Entry 4Y28 (X-ray diffraction, 2.80 A resolution); this record covers chains A and D of the 16 polymer chains in the assembly.

[Chain A]
Protein: Photosystem I P700 chlorophyll a apoprotein A1
From: Pisum sativum
Notes: EC 1.97.1.12
UniProt: P05310 (PSAA_PEA); numbering as in UniProt (aligned over 1-758)
Sequence (758 residues; each row starts with the number of its first residue):
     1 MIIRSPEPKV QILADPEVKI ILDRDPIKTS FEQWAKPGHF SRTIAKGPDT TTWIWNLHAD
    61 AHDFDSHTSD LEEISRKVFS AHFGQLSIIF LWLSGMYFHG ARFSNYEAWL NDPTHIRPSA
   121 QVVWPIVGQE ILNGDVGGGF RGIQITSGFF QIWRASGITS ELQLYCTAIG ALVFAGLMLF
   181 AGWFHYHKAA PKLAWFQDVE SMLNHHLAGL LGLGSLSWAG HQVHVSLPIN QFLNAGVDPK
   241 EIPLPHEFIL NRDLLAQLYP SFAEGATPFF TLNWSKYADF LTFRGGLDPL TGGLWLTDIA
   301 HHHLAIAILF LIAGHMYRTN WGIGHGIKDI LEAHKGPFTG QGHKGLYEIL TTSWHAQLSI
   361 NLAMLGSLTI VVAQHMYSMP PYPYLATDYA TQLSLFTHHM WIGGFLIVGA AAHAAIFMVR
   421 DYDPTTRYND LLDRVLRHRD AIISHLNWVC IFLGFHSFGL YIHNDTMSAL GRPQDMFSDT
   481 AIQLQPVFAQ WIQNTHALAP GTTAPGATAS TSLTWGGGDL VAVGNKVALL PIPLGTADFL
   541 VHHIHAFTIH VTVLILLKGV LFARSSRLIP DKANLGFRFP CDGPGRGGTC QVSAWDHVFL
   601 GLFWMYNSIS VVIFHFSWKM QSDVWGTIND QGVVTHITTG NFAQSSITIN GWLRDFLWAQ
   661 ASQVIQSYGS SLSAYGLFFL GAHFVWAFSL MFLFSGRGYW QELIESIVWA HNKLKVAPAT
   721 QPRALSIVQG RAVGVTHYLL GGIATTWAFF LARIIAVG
Not modelled in the structure: 1-16
Differences from the reference sequence: engineered mutation Ile-21 (Leu in P05310), Leu-22 (Val in P05310), Arg-117 (Gly in P05310), Gly-220 (Arg in P05310)
UniProt features mapped onto this chain:
  - binding site ([4Fe-4S] cluster): Cys-581, Cys-590
  - binding site (chlorophyll a'): His-683
  - binding site (chlorophyll a): Met-691, Tyr-699
  - binding site (phylloquinone): Trp-700
Ion coordination: chlorophyll a Mg site 1 near Gln-121 (its only coordinating residue here); chlorophyll a Mg site 2 near Gln-129 (its only coordinating residue here); 4Fe-4S cluster Fe: Cys-581 (shared with 1 residue of chain B)
Residues lining bound ligands:
  - beta-carotene (BCR), molecule 1: Ile-88, Leu-91, Trp-92
  - beta-carotene (BCR), molecule 2: Ile-89, Trp-92, Leu-93, Gly-209, Leu-210, Leu-213, Gly-214, Ser-217
  - beta-carotene (BCR), molecule 3: Phe-90, Leu-93, Tyr-97, Thr-167, Gly-170, Ala-171, Phe-174, Leu-213, Leu-216, Ser-217, Phe-270
  - beta-carotene (BCR), molecule 4: Trp-124, Pro-125, Ile-126
  - beta-carotene (BCR), molecule 5: Leu-216, Phe-269, Leu-311, Ile-312, His-315
  - beta-carotene (BCR), molecule 6: Leu-346, Leu-350, Ala-356, Ser-359, Ile-360, Ala-414, Phe-417
  - beta-carotene (BCR), molecule 7: Ser-359, Ala-363, Met-364, Ser-367, Ile-407, Ala-410, Ala-411, Ala-414, Leu-556, Leu-557, Val-560
  - beta-carotene (BCR), molecule 8: Phe-678, Gly-681, Ala-682, Phe-684, Val-685, Leu-740, Ala-744, Trp-747
  - beta-carotene (BCR), molecule 9: Trp-700, Ile-704, Ile-707
  - chlorophyll a isomer (CL0): Phe-458, Tyr-461, Ile-544, Phe-547, Thr-548, Tyr-606, Asn-607, Ser-610, Val-611, Phe-614, Ile-649, Trp-652, Leu-653, Leu-657, Ala-661, Ile-665, Phe-679, His-683, Trp-686, Tyr-738, Gly-742, Thr-745, Thr-746, Phe-749
  - chlorophyll a (CLA), molecule 1: Lys-19, Ile-20, Ile-21, Trp-195, Asp-198, Ser-201, His-205, Thr-319, Asn-320, Trp-321
  - chlorophyll a (CLA), molecule 2: Ile-21, Asp-23, Phe-79, Phe-83, Leu-177, Met-178, Phe-180, Ala-181, Phe-184, His-185, Ala-189, Trp-195
  - chlorophyll a (CLA), molecule 3: Thr-29, Ser-30, Phe-31, Gln-33, Trp-34, His-39, Lys-77, Ser-80, Gly-84, Ile-88, Leu-179, Gly-182, Trp-183, Tyr-186, His-187
  - chlorophyll a (CLA), molecule 4: Trp-34, His-39, Phe-40, Leu-57, His-58, Ala-61, His-62, Phe-64, Ala-81, Gly-84, Gln-85, Ile-88
  - chlorophyll a (CLA), molecule 5: Pro-37, Gly-38, Trp-53, Ile-54, Leu-57, His-58
  - chlorophyll a (CLA), molecule 6: Thr-51, Ile-54, Trp-55, Ile-704, Ile-707, Val-708, His-711, Val-716, Pro-718, Pro-722, Arg-723
  - chlorophyll a (CLA), molecule 7: Trp-55, Phe-684, Val-685, Phe-688, Phe-692, Leu-725, Gln-729, Ala-732, Val-733, Thr-736, His-737, Leu-740
  - chlorophyll a (CLA), molecule 8: His-58, Ala-59, Asp-60, Ala-61, His-62, Asp-63, His-355, Leu-358, Leu-362, Phe-405, Leu-406, Val-408, Gly-409, Ala-412, His-413, Ile-416, Arg-420, Phe-577, Arg-578, Trp-595, Val-598, Leu-602, Thr-736
  - chlorophyll a (CLA), molecule 9: His-62, Phe-64, Val-78, Ala-81, His-82, Gln-85, Leu-86, Ile-89, Phe-90, Leu-93, Phe-174, Trp-354, His-355, Gln-357, Leu-358, Asn-361, Leu-362, Leu-365
  - chlorophyll a (CLA), molecule 10: His-62, Gln-85, Ile-88, Ile-89, Trp-92, Leu-365, Ile-402, Phe-405, Leu-406
  - chlorophyll a (CLA), molecule 11: Leu-71, Ser-75, His-82, Leu-193, Phe-196, Gln-197, Val-199, Met-202, Leu-203, His-206, Leu-207, Leu-210, Ile-327, Leu-331, Tyr-347, Leu-350, Thr-351, Thr-352, Ser-353, Trp-354, Gln-357, Ile-360, Asn-361, Met-364, Leu-365
  - chlorophyll a (CLA), molecule 12: Phe-79, His-82, Phe-83, Leu-86, Met-178, Trp-195, Phe-196, Asp-198, Ser-201, Met-202, His-205, His-206, Gly-209, Leu-210
  - chlorophyll a (CLA), molecule 13: Ser-87, Leu-91, Gln-121, Val-122, Val-123, Trp-124, Ile-126, Val-127, Gln-129, Leu-132, Ile-143, Leu-179, Ala-674, Leu-677, Phe-678
  - chlorophyll a (CLA), molecule 14: Leu-91, Trp-92, Ser-94, Gly-95, Met-96, Phe-98, His-99, Phe-103, Gln-121, Val-122, Trp-124, Leu-172
  - chlorophyll a (CLA), molecule 15: Trp-92, Met-96, His-99, Ala-120, Gln-121, Ile-143, Gln-144, Ile-145, Thr-146, Ser-147, Phe-149, Ala-674, Tyr-675, Phe-678, Trp-747, Leu-751
  - chlorophyll a (CLA), molecule 16: Trp-92, Met-96, Thr-146, Ser-147, Phe-149, Leu-393, Ser-394, Leu-395, Thr-397, His-398, Trp-401, Ile-402, Phe-405, Phe-678, Ile-743, Trp-747
  - chlorophyll a (CLA), molecule 17: Trp-92, Leu-93, Ser-147, Gly-148, Phe-149, Ile-152, Leu-210, Leu-211, Leu-365, Leu-368, Thr-369, Val-372, Met-376, Tyr-382, Leu-395, His-398, His-399, Ile-402, Leu-406
  - chlorophyll a (CLA), molecule 18: Ala-155, Leu-210, Leu-211, Gly-214, Ser-215, Trp-218, Gln-222, Ile-299, His-302, His-303, Ile-306, Phe-310, Leu-368, Val-371, Val-372, His-375, Met-376, Pro-381, Tyr-382
  - chlorophyll a (CLA), molecule 19: Ser-156, Gly-157, Ile-158, Thr-159, Gln-163, Cys-166, Thr-167, Gly-170, Phe-174, Leu-177, Gly-214, Ser-217, Trp-218, Gly-220, His-221, His-224, Val-225, Pro-245, His-246, Ile-249
  - chlorophyll a (CLA), molecule 20: Leu-162, Gln-163, Cys-166, Leu-244, His-246, Ile-249, Leu-250
  - chlorophyll a (CLA), molecule 21: Leu-203, Leu-207, Leu-211, Leu-309, Phe-310, Ala-313, Met-316, Tyr-317, Ile-327, Ile-330, Leu-331, Ile-360, Met-364, Leu-432, Val-435, Leu-557, Val-560, Leu-561
  - chlorophyll a (CLA), molecule 22: Asn-204, His-205, Ala-208, Gly-209, Leu-213, Leu-311, Gly-314, His-315, Tyr-317, Thr-319, Trp-321, Ile-323
  - chlorophyll a (CLA), molecule 23: Leu-216, Ser-217, Ala-219, Gly-220, Val-223, His-224, Ile-249, Arg-252, Phe-262, Glu-264, Gly-265, Tyr-277, Phe-280, Leu-304
  - chlorophyll a (CLA), molecule 24: Phe-269, Trp-274, Ser-275, Tyr-277, Ala-278, Leu-281, Thr-282, Phe-283, His-301, Ala-305, Ile-308, Gly-506
  - chlorophyll a (CLA), molecule 25: Phe-269, Phe-270, Leu-272
  - chlorophyll a (CLA), molecule 26: Thr-282, Phe-283, Gly-285, Leu-294, Asp-298, Ile-299, His-301, His-302, Ala-305, Ile-306, Leu-309, His-375, Met-376, Met-379, Thr-511
  - chlorophyll a (CLA), molecule 27: Phe-283, Thr-503, Ala-504, Pro-505, Gly-506, Ala-507
  - chlorophyll a (CLA), molecule 28: Ile-312, Ala-313, His-315, Met-316, Ile-323, Gly-324, His-325
  - chlorophyll a (CLA), molecule 29: His-325, Asp-329, Ile-330, Ala-333, His-334
  - chlorophyll a (CLA), molecule 30: Ile-330, Leu-331, His-334, Thr-339, His-343, Leu-346, Leu-350, Asn-429, Leu-431, Leu-432, Val-435
  - chlorophyll a (CLA), molecule 31: Ala-333, His-334, Lys-335, Gly-336, Pro-337, Phe-338
  - chlorophyll a (CLA), molecule 32: Phe-338, Thr-339, Leu-431, Arg-434, Val-435, His-438, Ala-441, Ile-442, His-445
  - chlorophyll a (CLA), molecule 33: Met-364, Leu-368, Gln-374, His-375, Tyr-377, Ser-378, Met-379, Thr-511, Ser-512, Thr-514, Trp-515
  - chlorophyll a (CLA), molecule 34: Ile-370, Val-371, Gln-374, Met-400, Ile-407, Ile-549, Thr-552, Val-553, Leu-556, Met-605, Ser-608, Ile-609, Val-612
  - chlorophyll a (CLA), molecule 35: Gln-374, Tyr-377, Phe-396, Phe-488, Ala-489, Ile-492, Gln-493, Trp-515, Ile-532, Leu-534, His-542, His-545, Ile-549, Val-612, His-615, Phe-616, Lys-619, Met-620
  - chlorophyll a (CLA), molecule 36: Ala-441, His-445, Trp-448
  - chlorophyll a (CLA), molecule 37: Ile-442, His-445, Leu-446, Val-449, Ala-546, Ile-549, His-550, Val-553, Leu-557
  - chlorophyll a (CLA), molecule 38: Ser-444, His-445, Asn-447, Trp-448, Ile-451
  - chlorophyll a (CLA), molecule 39: Asn-447, Cys-450, Ile-451, Gly-454, Phe-455, Phe-458, Ile-462, Phe-547, Val-551, Leu-554, Ile-555, Leu-600, Phe-603, Trp-604
  - chlorophyll a (CLA), molecule 40: Trp-448, Ile-451, Phe-452, Phe-455, His-456
  - chlorophyll a (CLA), molecule 41: Phe-452, Leu-453, Gln-485, Pro-486, Val-487, Phe-488, Ala-489, Asp-538, Phe-539, His-542, His-543, Ala-546, His-550
  - chlorophyll a (CLA), molecule 42: Phe-455, His-456, Gly-459, Leu-460, Ile-462, His-463, Thr-466, Met-467, Arg-472, Asp-475, Phe-477
  - chlorophyll a (CLA), molecule 43: Phe-458, Ile-462, Asp-465, Phe-547, Phe-603, Trp-604, Tyr-606, Asn-607, Ile-649, Leu-653, Trp-686, Tyr-738
  - chlorophyll a (CLA), molecule 44: Thr-466, Ala-469, Leu-470
  - chlorophyll a (CLA), molecule 45: Trp-491, Ile-492, Thr-495, His-496, Ala-499, Thr-503, Ala-504, Ala-507, Thr-511, Trp-515
  - chlorophyll a (CLA), molecule 46: Leu-653, Leu-657, Trp-658
  - chlorophyll a (CLA), molecule 47: Leu-677, Phe-678, Leu-680, Gly-681, His-683, Phe-684, Trp-686, Ala-687, Leu-690
  - chlorophyll a (CLA), molecule 48: Phe-684, Ala-687, Phe-688, Leu-690, Met-691, Phe-694, Ser-695, Tyr-699, Trp-700, Leu-703
  - chlorophyll a (CLA), molecule 49: Ile-707, Ala-710, His-711, Leu-714, Val-716
  - chlorophyll a (CLA), molecule 50: Trp-709, Ala-710, Lys-713, Leu-714
  - phylloquinone (PQN): Trp-55, Met-691, Phe-692, Ser-695, Gly-696, Arg-697, Trp-700, Ala-724, Leu-725, Ser-726, Gly-730
  - 4Fe-4S cluster (SF4): Pro-580, Cys-581, Gly-583, Pro-584, Cys-590, Ile-727, Arg-731

[Chain D]
Protein: Photosystem I reaction center subunit II, chloroplastic
From: Pisum sativum
Sequence (147 residues; numbered 65 to 211; the number before each row is that of its first residue):
    65 KEAPVGTPPE LDPNTPSPIF GGSTGGLLRK AQVEEFYVIT WESPKEQIFE MPTGGAAIMR
   125 EGPNLLKLAR KEQCLALGTR LRSKYKIKYQ FYRVFPSGEV QYLHPKDGVY PEKVNPGRQG
   185 VGVNFRSIGK NVSPIEVKFT GKQPYDL
Not modelled in the structure: 65-70

[How chain A and chain D interact]
Contacting residue pairs (29; chain A residue first):
  Pro-424(A) / Ala-120(D)  hydrophobic
  Thr-425(A) / Ile-112(D)
  Thr-425(A) / Lys-148(D)
  Asp-433(A) / Gly-119(D)
  Asp-433(A) / Ala-120(D)  hydrogen bond (side chain-backbone)
  Arg-437(A) / Phe-84(D)
  Arg-437(A) / Gly-86(D)  hydrogen bond (side chain-backbone)
  Arg-437(A) / Ser-87(D)
  Arg-437(A) / Thr-88(D)  hydrogen bond (backbone-backbone)
  Arg-437(A) / Gly-119(D)
  His-438(A) / Thr-88(D)
  Arg-439(A) / Pro-116(D)
  Arg-439(A) / Thr-117(D)  hydrogen bond (side chain-backbone)
  Asp-440(A) / Thr-88(D)
  Asp-440(A) / Gly-89(D)
  Arg-564(A) / Glu-114(D)  salt bridge
  Ser-565(A) / Pro-116(D)  hydrogen bond (side chain-backbone)
  Arg-567(A) / Thr-88(D)  hydrogen bond (side chain-backbone)
  Arg-567(A) / Gly-89(D)  hydrogen bond (side chain-backbone)
  Arg-567(A) / Gly-90(D)  hydrogen bond (side chain-backbone)
  Arg-567(A) / Leu-92(D)
  Arg-567(A) / Arg-134(D)  hydrogen bond (backbone-side chain)
  Leu-568(A) / Arg-134(D)  hydrogen bond (backbone-side chain)
  Leu-568(A) / Glu-136(D)
  Pro-570(A) / Arg-134(D)
  Pro-570(A) / Glu-136(D)
  Pro-570(A) / Gln-137(D)
  Pro-570(A) / Ala-140(D)  hydrophobic
  Arg-586(A) / Glu-136(D)  salt bridge
Other interface residues (no listed pair), chain A (20 interface residues in all): Tyr-422, Tyr-428, Leu-436, Ala-441, Ser-566, Ile-569, Asp-571
Other interface residues (no listed pair), chain D (21 interface residues in all): Gly-85, Gly-118, Tyr-149

[Overview]
Chain A and chain D form an interface of 20 and 21 residues respectively, with 10 hydrogen bonds and 2 salt
bridges. Polar pairs include Arg-564(A)/Glu-114(D), Arg-586(A)/Glu-136(D) and Asp-433(A)/Ala-120(D).
Here chain A is Photosystem I P700 chlorophyll a apoprotein A1 and chain D is Photosystem I reaction center
subunit II, chloroplastic, both from Pisum sativum. Entry 4Y28 (The structure of plant photosystem I
super-complex at 2.8 angstrom resolution) was determined by X-ray diffraction.
